PDB entry 9BHB | electron microscopy, 3.10 A resolution | chains H and K of the 3 polymer chains in the assembly

== Chain H ==
Molecule: C74 heavy chain
Organism: Homo sapiens
Sequence (121 residues; row label = number of the first residue in the row; a row labelled like 82A-82C holds insertion residues (82A, then the next letters in order)):
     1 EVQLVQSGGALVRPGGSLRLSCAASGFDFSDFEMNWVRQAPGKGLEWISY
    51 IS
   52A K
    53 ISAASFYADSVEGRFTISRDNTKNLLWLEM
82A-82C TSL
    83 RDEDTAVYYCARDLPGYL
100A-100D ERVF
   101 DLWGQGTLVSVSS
Unresolved in the structure: 1, 113
Disulfide bonds: Cys22-Cys92

== Chain K ==
Molecule: C74 kappa chain
Organism: Homo sapiens
Sequence (113 residues; each row starts with the number of its first residue; a row labelled like 95A-95C holds insertion residues (95A, then the next letters in order)):
     1 EIVLTQSPATLSLSPGEDATLSCRASQSVGSALAWYQHRPGQSPRLLIYD
    51 ASTRATGIPARFSGSGSGTEFTLTVSSLTSEDFAVYYCQEYKNSV
95A-95C PPT
    96 WTFGQGTKVEIKRTV
Unresolved in the structure: 1, 110
Disulfide bonds: Cys23-Cys88

== How chain H and chain K interact ==
Contacting residue pairs (36; chain H residue first):
  Gln39(H) - His38(K)
  Gln39(H) - Tyr87(K)  hydrogen bond
  Gly44(H) - Tyr87(K)
  Leu45(H) - Pro44(K)  hydrophobic
  Leu45(H) - Tyr87(K)  hydrophobic
  Leu45(H) - Phe98(K)
  Trp47(H) - Trp96(K)  hydrophobic
  Trp47(H) - Phe98(K)
  Phe58(H) - Pro95B(K)
  Phe58(H) - Trp96(K)  hydrophobic
  Tyr91(H) - His38(K)
  Leu96(H) - Tyr49(K)  hydrophobic
  Leu100(H) - Tyr91(K)
  Glu100A(H) - Asp50(K)
  Glu100A(H) - Tyr91(K)
  Arg100B(H) - Gln89(K)  hydrogen bond (backbone-side chain)
  Arg100B(H) - Tyr91(K)  hydrogen bond (side chain-backbone)
  Arg100B(H) - Lys92(K)  hydrogen bond (side chain-backbone)
  Arg100B(H) - Pro95B(K)
  Arg100B(H) - Thr95C(K)  hydrogen bond (side chain-backbone)
  Arg100B(H) - Trp96(K)
  Val100C(H) - Ala34(K)  hydrophobic
  Val100C(H) - Tyr36(K)
  Val100C(H) - Leu46(K)  hydrophobic
  Val100C(H) - Tyr49(K)
  Val100C(H) - Tyr91(K)  hydrophobic
  Phe100D(H) - Tyr36(K)  hydrogen bond (backbone-side chain)
  Phe100D(H) - Leu46(K)
  Phe100D(H) - Gln89(K)
  Phe100D(H) - Trp96(K)
  Phe100D(H) - Phe98(K)  hydrophobic
  Asp101(H) - Leu46(K)
  Trp103(H) - Tyr36(K)  hydrophobic
  Trp103(H) - Pro44(K)
  Gly104(H) - Ser43(K)  hydrogen bond (backbone-side chain)
  Gln105(H) - Ser43(K)
Interface residues without a listed pair, chain H (20 interface residues in all): Val37, Glu46, Tyr50, Gly106
Interface residues without a listed pair, chain K (18 interface residues in all): Arg45, Asn93

== Summary ==
20 residues of chain H face 18 of chain K across their interface, with 7 hydrogen bonds. Polar pairs include
Gln39(H)-Tyr87(K), Phe100D(H)-Tyr36(K) and Arg100B(H)-Gln89(K).
Here chain H is C74 heavy chain and chain K is C74 kappa chain, both from Homo sapiens. Entry 9BHB (Cryo-EM
structure of human monoclonal antibody C74 targeting PFD1235w (CIDRa1.6) PfEMP1) was determined by electron
microscopy together with 8VDG from the same study.
